PDB entry 7O15 | electron microscopy, 3.80 A resolution | chains B and C of the 5 polymer chains in the assembly

== Chain B (and C) ==
Name: Probable ABC transporter ATP-binding protein NosF
Organism: Pseudomonas stutzeri ATCC 14405
Notes: chain C of this document is another copy of the same molecule, construct and numbering; everything in this record applies to it too
UniProtKB: P19844 (NOSF_PSEST); residues 1-308 here = UniProt positions 1-308
Chain sequence (308 residues; each row starts with the number of its first residue):
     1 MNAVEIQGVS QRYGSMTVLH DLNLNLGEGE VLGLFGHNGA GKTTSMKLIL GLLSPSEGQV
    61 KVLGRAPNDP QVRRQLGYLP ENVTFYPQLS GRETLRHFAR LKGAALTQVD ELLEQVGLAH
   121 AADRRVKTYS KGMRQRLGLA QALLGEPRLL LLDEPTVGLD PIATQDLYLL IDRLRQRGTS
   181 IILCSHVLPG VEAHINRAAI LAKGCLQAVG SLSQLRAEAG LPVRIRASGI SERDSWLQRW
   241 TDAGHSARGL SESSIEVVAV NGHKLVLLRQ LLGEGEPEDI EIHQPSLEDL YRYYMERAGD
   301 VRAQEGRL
Disordered / not traced: 1

== How chain B and chain C interact ==
Pairs across the interface (81):
  His37(B) - Asp160(C)  salt bridge
  His37(B) - Ile162(C)
  Asn38(B) - Asp160(C)  hydrogen bond (backbone-side chain)
  Glu114(B) - Arg307(C)
  Gln115(B) - Arg307(C)
  Gln115(B) - Leu308(C)  hydrogen bond (backbone-backbone)
  Val116(B) - Leu308(C)
  Gly117(B) - Leu308(C)
  Arg136(B) - Leu308(C)
  Leu159(B) - His186(C)
  Asp160(B) - His37(C)  salt bridge
  Asp160(B) - Asn38(C)
  Pro161(B) - His186(C)
  Pro161(B) - Leu188(C)  hydrophobic
  Pro161(B) - Tyr291(C)  hydrophobic
  Ile162(B) - His37(C)
  Ile162(B) - Arg292(C)
  Ile162(B) - Met295(C)  hydrophobic
  Ile162(B) - Asp300(C)
  Gln165(B) - Arg292(C)  hydrogen bond
  Asp166(B) - Arg292(C)  salt bridge
  Asp166(B) - Arg307(C)
  Asp166(B) - Leu308(C)
  Leu169(B) - Gly306(C)
  Leu170(B) - Gly306(C)
  Arg173(B) - Glu305(C)  salt bridge
  Arg173(B) - Gly306(C)
  His186(B) - Leu159(C)
  His186(B) - Pro161(C)
  Leu188(B) - Pro161(C)  hydrophobic
  Pro189(B) - Pro189(C)
  Pro189(B) - Gly190(C)
  Gly190(B) - Pro189(C)
  Arg226(B) - Ala193(C)  hydrogen bond (side chain-backbone)
  Gly249(B) - Gln176(C)  hydrogen bond (backbone-side chain)
  Leu250(B) - Arg175(C)  hydrogen bond (backbone-side chain)
  Leu250(B) - Asn196(C)  hydrogen bond (backbone-side chain)
  Ser251(B) - Asn196(C)
  Lys264(B) - Asp279(C)
  Lys264(B) - Ile280(C)  hydrogen bond (side chain-backbone)
  Leu265(B) - Pro277(C)  hydrophobic
  Leu265(B) - Glu278(C)
  Leu268(B) - Leu272(C)  hydrophobic
  Arg269(B) - Leu272(C)  hydrogen bond (side chain-backbone)
  Arg269(B) - Pro277(C)
  Leu272(B) - Leu265(C)
  Leu272(B) - Leu268(C)  hydrophobic
  Leu272(B) - Arg269(C)
  Leu272(B) - Leu272(C)  hydrophobic
  Glu276(B) - Arg269(C)  salt bridge
  Pro277(B) - Leu265(C)
  Glu278(B) - Leu265(C)
  Asp279(B) - Ser213(C)
  Asp279(B) - Leu265(C)
  Asp279(B) - Gln284(C)
  Ile280(B) - Lys264(C)  hydrogen bond (backbone-side chain)
  Ile280(B) - Leu265(C)  hydrophobic
  Ile280(B) - Gln284(C)  hydrogen bond (backbone-side chain)
  Glu281(B) - Arg216(C)  salt bridge
  Glu281(B) - Gln284(C)
  Ile282(B) - Glu281(C)
  Ile282(B) - Ile282(C)
  Gln284(B) - Glu281(C)  hydrogen bond
  Glu288(B) - Gln165(C)
  Tyr291(B) - Ile162(C)  hydrophobic
  Arg292(B) - Ile162(C)
  Arg292(B) - Gln165(C)
  Arg292(B) - Asp166(C)  salt bridge
  Ala303(B) - Asp166(C)
  Glu305(B) - Leu169(C)
  Glu305(B) - Arg173(C)
  Gly306(B) - Gln115(C)
  Gly306(B) - Arg173(C)
  Arg307(B) - Glu114(C)  salt bridge
  Arg307(B) - Gln115(C)
  Arg307(B) - Val116(C)
  Arg307(B) - Leu170(C)
  Leu308(B) - Arg136(C)
  Leu308(B) - Ala163(C)
  Leu308(B) - Asp166(C)
  Leu308(B) - Leu167(C)
Interface residues without a listed pair, chain B (53 interface residues in all): Ala163, Leu167, Val187, Ser228, Arg233, Arg248, His283, Met295
Interface residues without a listed pair, chain C (56 interface residues in all): Gly117, Gly158, Thr164, Asp172, Val187, Glu274, Gly275, His283, Ala303

== Summary ==
53 residues of chain B and 56 residues of chain C are in contact; the contacts include 12 hydrogen bonds and 8
salt bridges. Among the polar pairs are His37(B)-Asp160(C), Asp166(B)-Arg292(C) and Arg173(B)-Glu305(C).
Chain B and chain C are both Probable ABC transporter ATP-binding protein NosF (Pseudomonas stutzeri ATCC
14405); the structure, ABC transporter NosDFY, nucleotide-free in lipid nanodisc, R-domain 2, was determined
by electron microscopy together with 7O0Y, 7O0Z, 7O10, 7O11, 7O12, 7O13 and 10 further entries from the same
study.
